Entry 5WLL (X-ray diffraction, 1.90 A resolution); this record covers chains A and B.

== Chain A (and B) ==
Protein: Helical Bundle 4DH1
Notes: chain B of this document is another copy of the same molecule, construct and numbering; everything in this record applies to it too
Sequence (28 residues; each row starts with the number of its first residue; numbering starts at 0):
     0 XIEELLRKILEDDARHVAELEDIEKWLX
Modified / non-standard residues: ACE (acetyl group) at position 0; NH2 (amino group) at position 27
Metal / ion sites: Zn2+ site 1: D12, H15 (shared with D12(B) of chain B); Zn2+ site 2: D12 (shared with D12(B), H15(B) of chain B); Zn2+ site 3: E20, D21 (shared with D21(B) of chain B)
From the paper describing this entry:
  - Zn2+ coordination: D12, H15

== Chain A / chain B interface ==
Residue-residue contacts (29; chain A residue first):
  E2(A) - E23(B)
  E2(A) - L26(B)
  L5(A) - L19(B)  hydrophobic
  L5(A) - I22(B)  hydrophobic
  L5(A) - E23(B)
  L5(A) - L26(B)  hydrophobic
  R6(A) - E20(B)  salt bridge
  R6(A) - E23(B)  salt bridge
  I8(A) - L19(B)  hydrophobic
  L9(A) - V16(B)
  L9(A) - L19(B)  hydrophobic
  L9(A) - E20(B)
  D12(A) - D12(B)
  D12(A) - H15(B)
  D12(A) - V16(B)
  D12(A) - L19(B)
  A13(A) - V16(B)
  H15(A) - D12(B)  salt bridge
  V16(A) - L9(B)
  V16(A) - A13(B)
  L19(A) - L5(B)  hydrophobic
  L19(A) - I8(B)  hydrophobic
  L19(A) - L9(B)
  E20(A) - L9(B)
  E23(A) - E2(B)
  E23(A) - R6(B)
  E23(A) - L9(B)
  L26(A) - E2(B)
  L26(A) - L5(B)  hydrophobic
Interface residues without a listed pair, chain A (16 interface residues in all): I1, I22, NH2_27
Interface residues without a listed pair, chain B (16 interface residues in all): I1, NH2_27

== Overview ==
Chain A and chain B each contribute 16 residues to their interface; the contacts include 3 salt bridges. Among
the polar pairs are R6(A)-E20(B), R6(A)-E23(B) and H15(A)-D12(B). D12(A) and H15(A) coordinate Zn2+ site 1.
E20(A) and D21(A) coordinate Zn2+ site 3. The paper reports Zn2+ coordination by D12(A) and H15(A).
Chain A and chain B are both Helical Bundle 4DH1; the structure, De Novo Design of Polynuclear Transition
Metal Clusters in Helix Bundles-4DH1, was determined by X-ray diffraction, deposited together with 5WLJ, 5WLK
and 5WLM.
